Entry 9FG5 (electron microscopy, 3.20 A resolution); this record covers chains C and D of the 5 polymer chains in the assembly.

# Chain C
Protein: Gamma-aminobutyric acid receptor subunit beta-3
Organism: Homo sapiens
UniProt: P28472 (GBRB3_HUMAN), isoform P28472-2; the author numbering skips numbers that UniProt does not, so the offset changes along the chain: -24 to 309 = UniProt 1-334; 335-473 = UniProt 335-473
Chain sequence (473 residues; each row starts with the number of its first residue; note: 25 numbers in that range are skipped by the numbering (no residue carries them; nothing is unmodelled there); numbers below 1 keep their minus sign (Met-24 is residue -24)):
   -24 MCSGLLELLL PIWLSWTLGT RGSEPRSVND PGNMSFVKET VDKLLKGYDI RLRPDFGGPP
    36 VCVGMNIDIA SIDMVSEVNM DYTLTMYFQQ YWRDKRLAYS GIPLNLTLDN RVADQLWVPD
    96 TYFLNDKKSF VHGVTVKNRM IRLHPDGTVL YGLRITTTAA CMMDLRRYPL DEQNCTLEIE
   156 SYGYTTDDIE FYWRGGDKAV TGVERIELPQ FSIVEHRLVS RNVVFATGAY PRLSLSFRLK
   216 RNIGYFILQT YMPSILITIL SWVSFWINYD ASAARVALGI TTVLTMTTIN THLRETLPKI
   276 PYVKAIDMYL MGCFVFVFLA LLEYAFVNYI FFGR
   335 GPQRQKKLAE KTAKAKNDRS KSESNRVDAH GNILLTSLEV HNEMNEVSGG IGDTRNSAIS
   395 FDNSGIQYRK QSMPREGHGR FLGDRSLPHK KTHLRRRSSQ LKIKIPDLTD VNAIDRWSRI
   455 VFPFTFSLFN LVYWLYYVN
Not modelled in the structure: -24 to 7, 335-443, 473
Disulfides: Cys136-Cys150
Glycans and other covalent adducts: N-acetylglucosamine (NAG) linked to Asn80; glycan linked to Asn149
Ligand contacts: gamma-amino-butanoic acid (ABU): Tyr97, Glu155, Ser156, Tyr157, Phe200, Thr202, Tyr205
Swiss-Prot annotation at these positions:
  - binding site (benzamidine): Asp95 to Tyr97, Glu155 to Tyr157, Phe200
  - binding site (4-aminobutanoate): Tyr97, Glu155, Tyr157, Thr202
  - binding site (histamine): Tyr97, Ser156, Tyr157, Thr202
  - glycosylation (N-linked (GlcNAc...) asparagine): Asn8, Asn80, Asn149

# Chain D
Protein: Gamma-aminobutyric acid receptor subunit alpha-1
Organism: Homo sapiens
UniProt: P14867 (GBRA1_HUMAN); residues 1-429 here correspond to UniProt positions 28-456 (UniProt number = residue number + 27)
Chain sequence (464 residues; each row starts with the number of its first residue; numbers below 1 keep their minus sign (Met-34 is residue -34)):
   -34 MKKSPGLSDY LWAWTLFLST LTGRSYGDYK DDDDKQPSLQ DELKDNTTVF TRILDRLLDG
    26 YDNRLRPGLG ERVTEVKTDI FVTSFGPVSD HDMEYTIDVF FRQSWKDERL KFKGPMTVLR
    86 LNNLMASKIW TPDTFFHNGK KSVAHNMTMP NKLLRITEDG TLLYTMRLTV RAECPMHLED
   146 FPMDAHACPL KFGSYAYTRA EVVYEWTREP ARSVVVAEDG SRLNQYDLLG QTVDSGIVQS
   206 STGEYVVMTT HFHLKRKIGY FVIQTYLPCI MTVILSQVSF WLNRESVPAR TVFGVTTVLT
   266 MTTLSISARN SLPKVAYATA MDWFIAVCYA FVFSALIEFA TVNYFTKRGY AWDGKSVVPE
   326 KPKKVKDPLI KKNNTYAPTA TSYTPNLARG DPGLATIAKS ATIEPKEVKP ETKPPEPKKT
   386 FNSVSKIDRL SRIAFPLLFG IFNLVYWATY LNREPQLKAP TPHQ
Not modelled in the structure: -34 to 11, 322-383, 417-429
Construct notes: initiating methionine (-34); expression tag (-33 to 0)
Disulfides: Cys139-Cys153
Glycans and other covalent adducts: glycan linked to Asn111
Ligand contacts:
  - gamma-amino-butanoic acid (ABU): Phe65, Arg67, Leu118, Thr130
  - PIO ([(2R)-2-octanoyloxy-3-[oxidanyl-[(1R,2R,3S,4R,5R,6S)-2,3,6-tris(oxidanyl)-4,5-diphosphonooxy-cyclohexyl]oxy-phosphoryl]oxy-propyl] octanoate): Arg249, Thr306, Val307, Phe310, Lys312, Arg313, Asn387, Ser388, Ser390, Lys391, Ile392, Leu395, Ser396, Phe400
Swiss-Prot annotation at these positions:
  - binding site (4-aminobutanoate): Arg67, Thr130
  - binding site (3alpha-hydroxy-5alpha-pregnan-11,20-dione): Trp246
  - glycosylation (N-linked (GlcNAc...) asparagine): Asn11, Asn111

# Chain C / chain D interface
Contacting residue pairs - 110 pairs, chain C then chain D:
  Asp24(C) with Thr16(D), hydrogen bond
  Ile25(C) with Asn87(D), hydrogen bond (backbone-side chain); Leu89(D), hydrophobic
  Arg26(C) with Thr16(D); Leu19(D); Asp20(D), salt bridge; Asn87(D)
  Leu27(C) with Thr12(D); Phe15(D), hydrophobic; Thr16(D)
  Phe31(C) with Thr12(D); Phe15(D), hydrophobic; Arg85(D)
  Met55(C) with Asn189(D)
  Trp92(C) with Asn87(D)
  Val93(C) with Met114(D), hydrophobic
  Pro94(C) with Met114(D)
  Asp95(C) with Met114(D)
  Thr96(C) with Met112(D); Thr113(D), hydrogen bond (backbone-side chain); Met114(D)
  Tyr97(C) with Phe65(D); Met112(D); Asn116(D); Arg132(D)
  Phe98(C) with Arg132(D), hydrogen bond (backbone-side chain)
  Leu99(C) with Phe65(D), hydrophobic; Arg132(D), hydrogen bond (backbone-side chain)
  Asp101(C) with His110(D); Arg132(D), salt bridge
  Lys102(C) with His110(D)
  Ser104(C) with Met112(D)
  Phe105(C) with Met112(D), hydrophobic
  Val106(C) with Met112(D), hydrophobic
  Ile130(C) with Thr113(D)
  Ala135(C) with Arg187(D)
  Met137(C) with Ser186(D); Leu188(D); Asn189(D)
  Tyr157(C) with Phe65(D); Asn116(D); Lys117(D); Leu118(D); Thr130(D); Met131(D), hydrogen bond (side chain-backbone); Arg132(D), hydrogen bond (side chain-backbone)
  Gly158(C) with Leu118(D); Arg120(D)
  Tyr159(C) with Arg85(D); Asn87(D), hydrogen bond
  Thr160(C) with Arg85(D), hydrogen bond; Arg120(D)
  Asp163(C) with Arg85(D), salt bridge
  Phe200(C) with Phe46(D), hydrophobic
  Thr202(C) with Arg67(D); Arg120(D), hydrogen bond (backbone-side chain); Leu128(D)
  Tyr205(C) with Arg120(D), hydrogen bond
  Ser247(C) with Ser251(D); Ala254(D)
  Ala248(C) with Ala254(D)
  Val251(C) with Ala254(D); Phe258(D), hydrophobic
  Ile255(C) with Leu240(D), hydrophobic; Val257(D), hydrophobic; Thr261(D); Thr262(D)
  Val258(C) with Leu240(D), hydrophobic
  Leu259(C) with Thr261(D); Leu264(D), hydrophobic; Thr265(D)
  Thr262(C) with Thr265(D)
  Asn265(C) with Gln229(D), hydrogen bond
  Thr266(C) with Thr268(D); Leu269(D); Ser272(D)
  Arg269(C) with Tyr225(D), hydrogen bond; Gln229(D); Ser272(D)
  Glu270(C) with Asn275(D), hydrogen bond
  Ile275(C) with Asn189(D); Tyr225(D)
  Pro276(C) with Asn189(D); Gln190(D); Tyr225(D)
  Tyr277(C) with Asn189(D); Tyr225(D)
  Val278(C) with Gly224(D); Tyr225(D), hydrophobic; Ile228(D), hydrophobic
  Asp282(C) with Ile228(D); Gln229(D)
  Met286(C) with Ile228(D), hydrophobic; Leu232(D), hydrophobic; Met236(D), hydrophobic
  Phe289(C) with Met236(D), hydrophobic
  Phe293(C) with Met236(D); Leu240(D), hydrophobic
  Leu296(C) with Leu240(D), hydrophobic; Phe258(D), hydrophobic
  Ala300(C) with Val243(D), hydrophobic
  Asn303(C) with Trp246(D); Leu247(D); Asn248(D)
  Tyr304(C) with Trp246(D), hydrophobic; Arg397(D)
  Phe306(C) with Trp317(D)
  Phe307(C) with Asn248(D); Trp317(D)
  Arg309(C) with Trp317(D)
Also at the interface, not in a pair above, chain C (65 interface residues in all): Gly32, Asn100, Leu128, Asp162, Ala201, Ala252, Lys274, Met283, Leu297
Also at the interface, not in a pair above, chain D (61 interface residues in all): Leu23, Met81, Leu84, Leu86, Met90, Thr230, Glu250, Ser276

# Summary
The interface between chain C and chain D involves 65 residues on one side and 61 on the other; the contacts
include 14 hydrogen bonds and 3 salt bridges. Polar contacts include Arg26(C)-Asp20(D), Asp101(C)-Arg132(D)
and Asp163(C)-Arg85(D).
Chain C is Gamma-aminobutyric acid receptor subunit beta-3 and chain D is Gamma-aminobutyric acid receptor
subunit alpha-1, both from Homo sapiens; the structure, Cryo-EM structure of the full-length alpha1beta3
GABA(A) receptor in complex with GABA in the short-lived symmetric ..., was determined by electron microscopy.
